4B31 - chains B and D of the 4 polymer chains in the assembly; structure by X-ray diffraction, 2.25 A resolution.

== Chain B (and D) ==
Molecule: Catalase-phenol oxidase
Source organism: Scytalidium thermophilum
Notes: EC 1.11.1.6; chain D of this document is another copy of the same molecule, construct and numbering; everything in this record applies to it too
Amino-acid sequence (719 residues; numbered -20 to 698; the number before each row is that of its first residue; numbers below 1 keep their minus sign (Gly-20 is residue -20)):
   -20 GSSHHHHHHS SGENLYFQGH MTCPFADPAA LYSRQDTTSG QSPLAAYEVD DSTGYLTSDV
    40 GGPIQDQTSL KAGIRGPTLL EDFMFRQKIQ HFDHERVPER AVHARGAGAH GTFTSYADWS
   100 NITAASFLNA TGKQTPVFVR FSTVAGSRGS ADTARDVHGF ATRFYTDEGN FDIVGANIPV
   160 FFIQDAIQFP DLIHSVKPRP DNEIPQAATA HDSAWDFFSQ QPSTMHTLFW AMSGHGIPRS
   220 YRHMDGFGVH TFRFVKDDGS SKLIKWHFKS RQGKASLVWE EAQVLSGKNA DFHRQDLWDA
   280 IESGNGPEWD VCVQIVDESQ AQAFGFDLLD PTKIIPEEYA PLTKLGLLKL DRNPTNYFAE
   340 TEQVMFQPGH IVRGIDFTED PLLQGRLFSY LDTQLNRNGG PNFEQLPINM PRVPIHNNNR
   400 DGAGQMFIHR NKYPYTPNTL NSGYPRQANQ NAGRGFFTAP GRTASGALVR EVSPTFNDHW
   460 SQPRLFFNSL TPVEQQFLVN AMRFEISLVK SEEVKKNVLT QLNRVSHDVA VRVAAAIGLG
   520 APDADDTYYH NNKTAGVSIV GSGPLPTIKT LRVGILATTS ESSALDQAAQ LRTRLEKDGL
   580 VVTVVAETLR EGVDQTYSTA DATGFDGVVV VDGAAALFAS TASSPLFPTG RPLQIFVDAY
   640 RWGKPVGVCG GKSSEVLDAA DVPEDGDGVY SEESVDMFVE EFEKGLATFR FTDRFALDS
Not modelled in the structure: -20 to 21, 618-621 (chain D: -20 to 20, 619-621, 650-652)
Ion coordination: cis-heme d hydroxychlorin gamma-spirolactone Fe near Tyr369 (its only coordinating residue here)
Residues lining bound ligands:
  - cis-heme d hydroxychlorin gamma-spirolactone (HDD), molecule 1: Ile68, Phe71, Asp72
  - cis-heme d hydroxychlorin gamma-spirolactone (HDD), molecule 2: Arg79, Ala80, Val81, His82, Arg119, Gly138, Phe139, Ala140, Val153, Gly154, Ala155, Phe160, Ala165, Phe168, Val228, His229, Val343, Phe345, Leu361, Gly364, Arg365, Ser368, Tyr369, Thr372, Gln373, Arg376

== Chain B / chain D interface ==
Residue-residue contacts (250; chain B residue first):
  Gln44(B) - Arg449(D)
  Asp45(B) - Ile166(D)
  Gln46(B) - Ile166(D)
  Gln46(B) - Gln167(D)
  Gln46(B) - Asp170(D)  hydrogen bond
  Thr47(B) - Asp164(D)
  Thr47(B) - Ile166(D)
  Thr47(B) - Arg449(D)
  Thr47(B) - Glu450(D)
  Thr47(B) - Val451(D)
  Ser48(B) - Asp164(D)  hydrogen bond
  Ser48(B) - Val448(D)
  Ser48(B) - Arg449(D)
  Leu49(B) - Leu447(D)
  Leu49(B) - Val448(D)
  Leu49(B) - Arg449(D)
  Lys50(B) - Ala446(D)
  Lys50(B) - Leu447(D)
  Lys50(B) - Val448(D)  hydrogen bond (backbone-backbone)
  Lys50(B) - Glu450(D)  hydrogen bond (side chain-backbone)
  Ala51(B) - Ala443(D)
  Ala51(B) - Leu447(D)  hydrophobic
  Gly52(B) - Ser444(D)
  Gly52(B) - Ala446(D)  hydrogen bond (backbone-backbone)
  Ile53(B) - Val448(D)
  Ile53(B) - Glu450(D)
  Ile53(B) - Val451(D)
  Ile53(B) - Ser452(D)
  Arg54(B) - Ala300(D)
  Arg54(B) - Gln301(D)
  Arg54(B) - Asp306(D)  salt bridge
  Arg54(B) - Leu308(D)
  Arg54(B) - Glu358(D)
  Arg54(B) - Ser452(D)
  Gly55(B) - Glu358(D)
  Pro56(B) - Glu358(D)
  Pro56(B) - Gln363(D)
  Thr57(B) - Gln363(D)  hydrogen bond (backbone-side chain)
  Leu58(B) - Leu447(D)  hydrophobic
  Asp61(B) - Arg449(D)  salt bridge
  Met63(B) - Arg449(D)
  Phe64(B) - Ala165(D)  hydrophobic
  Phe64(B) - Ile166(D)  hydrophobic
  Phe64(B) - Gly364(D)
  Phe64(B) - Phe367(D)  hydrophobic
  Arg65(B) - Phe367(D)
  Lys67(B) - Ile166(D)  hydrogen bond (side chain-backbone)
  Lys67(B) - Pro169(D)
  Lys67(B) - Asp170(D)  salt bridge
  Ile68(B) - Ala165(D)
  Ile68(B) - Pro169(D)  hydrophobic
  Ile68(B) - Phe367(D)  hydrophobic
  Ile68(B) - Ser368(D)
  Gln69(B) - Asp371(D)
  Phe71(B) - Val81(D)  hydrophobic
  Phe71(B) - Phe168(D)  hydrophobic
  Phe71(B) - Pro169(D)  hydrophobic
  Phe71(B) - Ile172(D)  hydrophobic
  Asp72(B) - Phe367(D)
  Asp72(B) - Ser368(D)  hydrogen bond
  Asp72(B) - Asp371(D)
  Asp72(B) - Thr372(D)  hydrogen bond (backbone-side chain)
  Asp72(B) - Asn375(D)
  His73(B) - Asp371(D)  salt bridge
  His73(B) - Asn375(D)
  Glu74(B) - His173(D)  salt bridge
  Arg75(B) - Pro77(D)
  Arg75(B) - Glu78(D)
  Arg75(B) - Ala80(D)  hydrogen bond (side chain-backbone)
  Arg75(B) - Lys176(D)
  Arg75(B) - Asn375(D)
  Val76(B) - Pro77(D)
  Pro77(B) - Arg75(D)
  Pro77(B) - Val76(D)
  Pro77(B) - Pro77(D)
  Glu78(B) - Arg75(D)
  Glu78(B) - Arg127(D)  salt bridge
  Ala80(B) - Arg75(D)  hydrogen bond (backbone-side chain)
  Arg84(B) - Gln185(D)
  Ser126(B) - Arg127(D)
  Ser126(B) - Gly128(D)
  Arg127(B) - Glu78(D)  salt bridge
  Arg127(B) - Ser126(D)  hydrogen bond
  Arg127(B) - Arg127(D)
  Arg127(B) - Gly128(D)  hydrogen bond (backbone-backbone)
  Arg127(B) - Glu182(D)  salt bridge
  Gly128(B) - Ser126(D)
  Gly128(B) - Arg127(D)  hydrogen bond (backbone-backbone)
  Gly128(B) - Gly128(D)
  Gly128(B) - Ser129(D)
  Gly128(B) - Gln185(D)
  Ser129(B) - Gly128(D)
  Asp164(B) - Thr47(D)
  Asp164(B) - Ser48(D)  hydrogen bond
  Ala165(B) - Phe64(D)  hydrophobic
  Ala165(B) - Ile68(D)
  Ile166(B) - Asp45(D)
  Ile166(B) - Gln46(D)
  Ile166(B) - Thr47(D)
  Ile166(B) - Ser48(D)
  Ile166(B) - Phe64(D)
  Ile166(B) - Lys67(D)  hydrogen bond (backbone-side chain)
  Gln167(B) - Gln46(D)
  Phe168(B) - Phe71(D)  hydrophobic
  Pro169(B) - Lys67(D)
  Pro169(B) - Ile68(D)
  Pro169(B) - Phe71(D)  hydrophobic
  Asp170(B) - Gln46(D)  hydrogen bond
  Asp170(B) - Lys67(D)  salt bridge
  Ile172(B) - Phe71(D)  hydrophobic
  His173(B) - Glu74(D)  salt bridge
  Lys176(B) - Arg75(D)
  Pro179(B) - Asn335(D)
  Pro179(B) - Tyr336(D)  hydrogen bond (backbone-backbone)
  Asp180(B) - Trp277(D)
  Asp180(B) - Pro333(D)
  Asp180(B) - Thr334(D)
  Asp180(B) - Tyr336(D)  hydrogen bond (backbone-backbone)
  Asn181(B) - Arg273(D)
  Asn181(B) - Trp277(D)
  Asn181(B) - Tyr336(D)
  Glu182(B) - Arg127(D)  salt bridge
  Glu182(B) - Arg273(D)  salt bridge
  Glu182(B) - Tyr336(D)  hydrogen bond
  Ile183(B) - Arg273(D)
  Ile183(B) - Gln274(D)
  Pro184(B) - Asp270(D)
  Gln185(B) - Arg84(D)
  Gln185(B) - Gly128(D)
  Gln185(B) - Asp270(D)  hydrogen bond (backbone-side chain)
  Gln200(B) - Gln46(D)
  Gln262(B) - Gly266(D)
  Gln262(B) - Lys267(D)  hydrogen bond
  Ser265(B) - Gly266(D)
  Gly266(B) - Gln262(D)
  Gly266(B) - Ser265(D)  hydrogen bond (backbone-side chain)
  Gly266(B) - Gly266(D)
  Lys267(B) - Gln262(D)  hydrogen bond
  Asp270(B) - Pro184(D)
  Asp270(B) - Gln185(D)  hydrogen bond (side chain-backbone)
  Arg273(B) - Asn181(D)
  Arg273(B) - Glu182(D)  salt bridge
  Arg273(B) - Ile183(D)
  Gln274(B) - Ile183(D)
  Trp277(B) - Asp180(D)
  Trp277(B) - Asn181(D)
  Gln301(B) - Arg54(D)
  Asp306(B) - Arg54(D)  salt bridge
  Leu308(B) - Arg54(D)
  Thr334(B) - Asp180(D)
  Asn335(B) - Pro179(D)
  Tyr336(B) - Pro179(D)  hydrogen bond (backbone-backbone)
  Tyr336(B) - Asp180(D)  hydrogen bond (backbone-backbone)
  Tyr336(B) - Asn181(D)
  Tyr336(B) - Glu182(D)  hydrogen bond
  Glu358(B) - Arg54(D)
  Glu358(B) - Gly55(D)
  Glu358(B) - Pro56(D)
  Gln363(B) - Pro56(D)
  Gln363(B) - Thr57(D)  hydrogen bond (side chain-backbone)
  Gly364(B) - Phe64(D)
  Phe367(B) - Phe64(D)  hydrophobic
  Phe367(B) - Arg65(D)
  Phe367(B) - Ile68(D)  hydrophobic
  Ser368(B) - Ile68(D)
  Ser368(B) - Asp72(D)  hydrogen bond
  Asp371(B) - Gln69(D)
  Asp371(B) - Asp72(D)
  Asp371(B) - His73(D)  salt bridge
  Thr372(B) - Asp72(D)  hydrogen bond (side chain-backbone)
  Asn375(B) - Asp72(D)
  Asn375(B) - His73(D)
  Asn375(B) - Arg75(D)
  Ala443(B) - Ala51(D)
  Ser444(B) - Ala51(D)
  Ser444(B) - Gly52(D)
  Ala446(B) - Lys50(D)
  Ala446(B) - Gly52(D)  hydrogen bond (backbone-backbone)
  Leu447(B) - Leu49(D)
  Leu447(B) - Lys50(D)
  Leu447(B) - Ala51(D)  hydrophobic
  Leu447(B) - Leu58(D)  hydrophobic
  Val448(B) - Ser48(D)
  Val448(B) - Leu49(D)
  Val448(B) - Lys50(D)  hydrogen bond (backbone-backbone)
  Val448(B) - Gly52(D)
  Val448(B) - Ile53(D)  hydrophobic
  Arg449(B) - Gln44(D)
  Arg449(B) - Thr47(D)
  Arg449(B) - Ser48(D)
  Arg449(B) - Leu49(D)
  Arg449(B) - Asp61(D)  salt bridge
  Arg449(B) - Met63(D)
  Glu450(B) - Thr47(D)
  Glu450(B) - Lys50(D)  hydrogen bond (backbone-side chain)
  Glu450(B) - Ile53(D)
  Val451(B) - Ile53(D)
  Ser452(B) - Ile53(D)
  Ser452(B) - Arg54(D)
  Gln475(B) - Pro624(D)
  Asn479(B) - Pro624(D)  hydrogen bond (side chain-backbone)
  Arg482(B) - Pro624(D)  hydrogen bond (side chain-backbone)
  Arg482(B) - Leu625(D)
  Phe483(B) - Ser597(D)
  Phe483(B) - Thr598(D)
  Ser486(B) - Leu588(D)
  Ser486(B) - Thr595(D)
  Ser486(B) - Thr598(D)
  Leu487(B) - Thr598(D)
  Ala514(B) - Thr587(D)
  Ala515(B) - Thr587(D)
  Ala515(B) - Leu588(D)  hydrogen bond (backbone-backbone)
  Ala515(B) - Thr595(D)
  Ile516(B) - Leu588(D)
  Gly517(B) - Leu588(D)  hydrogen bond (backbone-backbone)
  Thr587(B) - Ala514(D)
  Thr587(B) - Ala515(D)
  Leu588(B) - Ser486(D)
  Leu588(B) - Lys494(D)
  Leu588(B) - Ala515(D)  hydrogen bond (backbone-backbone)
  Leu588(B) - Ile516(D)
  Leu588(B) - Gly517(D)  hydrogen bond (backbone-backbone)
  Thr595(B) - Ala515(D)
  Ser597(B) - Phe483(D)
  Thr598(B) - Phe483(D)
  Thr598(B) - Ser486(D)
  Thr598(B) - Leu487(D)
  Ser623(B) - Ala695(D)
  Pro624(B) - Asn479(D)
  Pro624(B) - Arg482(D)
  Pro624(B) - Ala695(D)
  Pro624(B) - Leu696(D)
  Pro624(B) - Asp697(D)
  Leu625(B) - Arg482(D)
  Leu625(B) - Ala515(D)  hydrophobic
  Pro627(B) - Glu259(D)
  Thr628(B) - Arg640(D)
  Gly629(B) - Arg640(D)
  Arg630(B) - Glu259(D)  salt bridge
  Gln633(B) - Glu259(D)
  Gln633(B) - Gln633(D)
  Gln633(B) - Arg640(D)  hydrogen bond
  Asp637(B) - Gln633(D)
  Arg640(B) - Thr628(D)
  Arg640(B) - Gln633(D)  hydrogen bond
  Ala695(B) - Ser622(D)
  Ala695(B) - Ser623(D)
  Ala695(B) - Pro624(D)
  Leu696(B) - Pro624(D)
  Asp697(B) - Pro624(D)
Other interface residues (no listed pair), chain B (128 interface residues in all): Arg79, Val81, Arg178, Glu259, Ala269, Ala300, Pro333, Phe337, Pro360, Leu374, Gly445, Thr454, Lys494, Ser622, Arg693
Other interface residues (no listed pair), chain D (126 interface residues in all): Arg79, Arg178, Gln200, Phe337, Leu374, Gly445, Pro453, Thr454, Gln475, Pro627, Gly629, Arg630, Arg693

== Summary ==
128 residues of chain B face 126 of chain D across their interface; the contacts include 42 hydrogen bonds and
17 salt bridges. Polar pairs include Arg54(B)-Asp306(D), Asp61(B)-Arg449(D) and Lys67(B)-Asp170(D). Chain B
binds cis-heme d hydroxychlorin gamma-spirolactone.
Chain B and chain D are both Catalase-phenol oxidase (Scytalidium thermophilum); the structure, Probing the
active center of catalase-phenol oxidase from Scytalidium thermophilum, was determined by X-ray diffraction,
deposited together with 4B2Y, 4B40 and 4B5K.
